PDB entry 4YXY | X-ray diffraction, 3.20 A resolution | chains A and D of the 4 polymer chains in the assembly

== Chain A (and D) ==
Molecule: dTor_9x31L
Notes: fragment: dTor_9x31L_sub; chain D of this document is another copy of the same molecule, construct and numbering; everything in this record applies to it too
Amino-acid sequence (117 residues; each row starts with the number of its first residue; numbers below 1 keep their minus sign (Met-25 is residue -25)):
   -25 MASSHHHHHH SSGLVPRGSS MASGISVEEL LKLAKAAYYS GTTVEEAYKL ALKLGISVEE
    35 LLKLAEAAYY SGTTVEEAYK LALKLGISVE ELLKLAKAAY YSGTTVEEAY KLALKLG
Disordered / not traced: -25 to 0

== How chain A and chain D interact ==
Residue-residue contacts - 8 pairs, chain A then chain D:
  Lys71(A) with Leu5(D)
  Ala72(A) with Leu5(D); Ala8(D)
  Tyr75(A) with Leu5(D), hydrophobic; Ala8(D)
  Ala83(A) with Leu4(D)
  Ala87(A) with Leu4(D), hydrophobic
  Leu90(A) with Leu4(D), hydrophobic
Also at the interface, not in a pair above, chain A (9 interface residues in all): Lys68, Leu69, Leu86
Also at the interface, not in a pair above, chain D (7 interface residues in all): Val1, Lys9, Tyr12, Tyr22

== In short ==
9 residues of chain A and 7 residues of chain D are in contact.
Chain A and chain D are both dTor_9x31L; the structure, Computationally designed left-handed alpha/alpha
toroid with 9 repeats; two linked rings of 12 repeats each structure, was determined by X-ray diffraction,
deposited together with 4YXZ, 4YY2, 4YY5 and 5BYO.
